PDB entry 5ANB | electron microscopy, 4.10 A resolution (low resolution: residue-level contacts below are approximate; hydrogen-bond / salt-bridge calls are withheld) | chains A and N of the 12 polymer chains in the assembly

Chain A:
Protein: 60S ribosomal protein L3
Organism: Dictyostelium discoideum
UniProtKB: P34113 (RL3_DICDI); residues 1-398 here = UniProt positions 1-398
Chain sequence (398 residues; numbered 1 to 398; the number before each row is that of its first residue):
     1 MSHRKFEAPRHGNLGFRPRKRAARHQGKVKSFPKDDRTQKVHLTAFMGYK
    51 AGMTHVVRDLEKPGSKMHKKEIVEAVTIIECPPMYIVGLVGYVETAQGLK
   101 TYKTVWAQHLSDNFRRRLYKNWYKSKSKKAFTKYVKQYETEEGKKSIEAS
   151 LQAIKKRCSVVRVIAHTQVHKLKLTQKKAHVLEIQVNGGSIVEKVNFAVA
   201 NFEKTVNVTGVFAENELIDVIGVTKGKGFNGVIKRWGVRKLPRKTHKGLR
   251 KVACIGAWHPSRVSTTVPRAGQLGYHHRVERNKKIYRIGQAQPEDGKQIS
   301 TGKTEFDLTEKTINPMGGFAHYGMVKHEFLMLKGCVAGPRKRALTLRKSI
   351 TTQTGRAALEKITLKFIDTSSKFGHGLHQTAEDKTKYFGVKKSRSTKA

Chain N:
Molecule: 26S ribosomal RNA
Organism: Dictyostelium discoideum
Sequence (3741 nucleotides; row label = number of the first residue in the row):
     1 UCCGCCUCACCUUUGUAAGAUUACCCGCUGAACUUAAGCAUAUCAGUAAG
    51 CGGAGGAAAAGAAACUAACUAGGAUUCCGUCAGUAACGGCGAGUGAAGAC
   101 GGAAUAGCCCAAGGUUCAAACCUGGAUCUCUUCGAGGUUAGGUGAUGUGA
   151 CCUAUGGACUGAUGGAGCCCGCUGUUGUGACUGCUAAUUCCGUUUGGAAU
   201 UUCGAGUCGUAGAAGGUGAUAACCCUGUUCGCAGUAUCACAACAGUUGGA
   251 CUUUGCCAUUAGCUCCACGAGUAGGAAUGUCUGAAAUUGCAUUCUGAAUG
   301 GGUGAUAAGAUUCAUCCAAGGCUAAAUAUAUGUUAGGAGAUCGAUAGCAU
   351 ACAAGUACCGUGAGGGAAAGGUGAAAAGAACUUUGAAAAAAGGUUUAAAA
   401 GUAUUUGACACCGUUUAUGUGGAAGCGUUUACUUGGACCCCGAUUAAUGA
   451 CGUCGGUUUAGCUCUAAUUCUUAGGUGGCCAAAGUAGAGUGUUACGUGCU
   501 GAUCAAAAGGUAACGGACAUUUGAUUCAUUGGUUAUCGACGAGGAAGGUA
   551 CUCUAAAUCGGCCAGUUACUAACGGGUGAGAUCUGAUGUUUAUAAAAUGG
   601 GGGAUGAGGCUUAUCGGCUUGCUGGUGGCUCGCUCUCAAUAAUGGAUAUU
   651 GGGUUUCAUCAAGAGUGCAAAAUGGUGGCAAUUCACUAUUAGUGGUUAUU
   701 AAUUUUGUUUGCGUGGCUUGGCCUUGUCUACAGGUUAUCUUCGGAUGGCU
   751 UGUAGCUUUGUUGAACGCGUGGGCUUAAUGUUGUGAUUCUAGUAGCGUUA
   801 CCAUAUCGUUAGAGUGGGUUCAAUAAAUGUCCCGUCUUGAAACACGGAUC
   851 AAGGAGGCCGUUUUGUGUGCGAGUGUAAGAGUAAUUAAAACUCUGACGCG
   901 UAUUGAAAGAAAGAAUACUCCAAAAGAUCGUAACUACGGUUACCUUCUGU
   951 AAGGAGUGCCCGAAUCAUGAGAACUCUGUUUCGAAAGGAUUUGCGGUUGA
  1001 GCACCUAGAAUGGGACCCGAAAGGUUGUGAACUAUGCCUGAGGAAGGCGA
  1051 AGUCAGGGGAAACUCUGAUGGAGGCUUGUCGCAAUGCUGACGUGCAAAUC
  1101 GCUUGUCUAACUUGGGUAUAGGGGCGAAAGACUAAUCGAACAACCUAGUA
  1151 GCUGGUUCCUUCCGAAGUUUCCCUCAGGAUAGCUGGAGCAGUAUUCUAGU
  1201 UCCAUCUUGUAAAGACAAUGAUUAGCAGUUUCGGGGGCGUAAUGCUCUCA
  1251 GCUGAUUCUCAAACUCUGAACGGGUGGGUAUCAUUUUAAUUCACUUAAUU
  1301 GGAUUUUAAAAUUAAAUUGCACAUGUGCAAUGAAAAAUAGGAGCUCUUAG
  1351 UGGGCCAUUUUUGGUAAGCAGAACUGGCGAUGUGGGUUGAACCAAAUAUU
  1401 GGGAUAAGACGUCUAACAUUCACUAAUAGAUACCACAAAAGGUGUUAGUU
  1451 CAUUAAGACAGCAGGACGGUGGCCAUGGAAGUCGGUAUCCGCUAAGGAGU
  1501 GUGUAACAACUCACCUGCCAAAUGGACUAGCCCUGAAAAUGGAUGACGCU
  1551 AGCAGUGGAUGGUCGAUGCCCAAUCGUUAAAAGAAGUGAUAAUACUUUUA
  1601 ACGUGUAGGAAGGCGUGAAGGUAACGUAGAAGCUUGAAUGUGAAUUCGAG
  1651 UGGAGUUGUCUUUAGUGCAGAUCUUGAUGGUAGUAGCAAAUAUUCAAAAG
  1701 AAUUUACUUUGAAGGCCGAAGUGGGGAAGGGUUCCAUAACAAUGGAAUUC
  1751 ACUUAUGGGUGAGUCGAUCCUAAGGUUUGGGUUAACUCUCUCUAAUAAGG
  1801 UUACUAGGUCAUUGGAUCGAAAGUGAAGGUGGCUUUAACACUAGUGACUU
  1851 UAUAGGCCGAAAGGGAAGCGGGUUAAAAUUCCUGCACCAUCGAAUGGGAU
  1901 AUUAGGGUAACCGAUCGUAAUCCGGGACAUCAAUUGGCGGUCGAGGAAGA
  1951 GUUAUCUUUUCUUGUUAACAUUGUCUUGGGGUCCUCCGAAUCAGGUCAAC
  2001 UGGAGACGAGGAUUCAUCGCACAAUGGAAGAGCACAGUCCUUUGGAUUGG
  2051 GUCUCGCAUCCGCUAAAUGGUCCUUGAAAACCGGAUUAUGGUAUUUAAUC
  2101 CUAUUUGGUGUUCGUACCAAUAACCACAUCAGGUCUCCAAGGUGAAUAGC
  2151 CUCUGGUCAAAUGUAUUAAUGUAGAUAAGGGAAGUCGGCAAAACCGAUCU
  2201 GUAACUUCGGGAUAAGGAUUGGCUCUAAAGGCUGGUGGAGUGGACAUAUU
  2251 GGAGUUUGCUAUUUGUUUUUUACUUUUAGGAUGGGCAACUGUUUUGAAGG
  2301 UUUAAGAUGGGUGGUAAUUCUUUCCAAUGUGAGGGCUUGCUCGUUCUGCU
  2351 UUACGAUUAACAGCUAAUUUAGAACUGUGACGAUCACCGGGAAUCCAACU
  2401 GUUUAAUUAAAACAAAGCAUUGCGAUAAGCUUAAAAGCUUUUGACGCAAU
  2451 GUGAUUUCUGCCCAGUGCUCUGAAUGUCAAAGUGAAGAGAUUCAACCUAG
  2501 CACGGGUAAACGGCGGGAGUAACUAUGACUCUCUUAAGGUAGCCAAAUGC
  2551 CUCGUCAUCUAAUUAGUGACGCGCAUGAAUGGAUCAAUGAGAUUCCCACU
  2601 GUCCCUAACUACUAUACAGCGAAACCACUGCAAGGGGAACGGGCCUUGCA
  2651 AAAACAGCGGGGAAAGAAGACCCUGUUGAGCUUGACUCUAGUCUGAUAUU
  2701 GCAUAGUGACCUAAAAGGUGUAGAAUAGGUGGGAGGGGCAACCCGACGGU
  2751 GAAAUACCACCCCUUUUGGCGUUACUUUGCUAACUUGGAAUAACAGUACC
  2801 UCAUAAUUCAUUUUAUGAUGGUUUUGGUGAAUAAGCGGAUCAACCACGGG
  2851 UGAAAUCUGUGCAAAUUGGGCAACUGAUUUGUAUAGCAAAGUAGUCCCUC
  2901 UGGUCCCGUAUUAUGUCGACCAAGAACAGUUUCAGGUGGGGAGUUUGGCU
  2951 GGGGCGGCACAUUUGUUAAAAGAUAACGCAAGUGUCCAAAGGCAGGCUCA
  3001 GUGAGAACAGAAAUCUCACGUAGAGUAAAAGGGCAAAAGCCUGCUUGAUU
  3051 CUGAUUUUCAGUACUAAUCGGAACUGGGAAACCAGGGCCUAUCGAUCCUU
  3101 UAUGUGCUUAAAUCUUAACCCUAGAGGUGUCAGAAAAGUUACCACAGGGA
  3151 UAACUGGCUUGUGGCAGCCAAGCGCUCAUAGCGACGCUGCUUUUUGAUCC
  3201 UUCGAUGUCGGCUCUUCUUAUCAUUGUGAAGCAGAAUUCACAAAGUGUUG
  3251 GAUUGUUCACCCACUAACAAGGAACGUGAGCUGGGUUUAGACCGUCGUGA
  3301 GACAGGUUAGUUUUACCCUACUGUUGUCAAUUGUUUGCGUAAUAGUAGCA
  3351 UGAUUUAGUACGAGAGGAACUGUCAUGCCGGAUCACUGGUCUGUAGGUUU
  3401 AUUUGACAAAAUAGUGACCUGCCGCUACCAUCCGUUGGAUAAUGGCUGAA
  3451 CGCCUCUAAGUCAGAAUCCAUUCUAGAAACGCAAACCAAAUGCUUUAGAG
  3501 UGUGAAUGUUGUAGGUAACAUUAGGUUGUUGGUGGGGGACCACUUUCAAC
  3551 UUUAAACCAUAUGAUUAAUCGCUGUUACACUGCAGUUUCCUUCCGGUUAU
  3601 UGUGGUGGGUGGCUAAAUUCUAAUUUAUAUCCUCGUUCCGCUCAACUCUU
  3651 CGAUUGUAGACGACUAUCAAAUGAACUAGGUGCUGUAAGCUUCCGAGUAG
  3701 CGUUCAGUUACGAGGGGUUGAGGCUUUUCCAUUAGUUCUUU
Not modelled in the structure: 1-1220, 1271-1355, 1603-2391, 2701-2924, 3481-3741
Differences from the reference sequence: conflict C3119 (G in FR733594.)

How chain A and chain N interact:
Contacting residue pairs (226; chain A residue first):
  Met1(A) with G3211(N); G3272(N); A3273(N); G3276(N); U3277(N)
  Ser2(A) with G3271(N); G3272(N)
  His3(A) with C3214(N); U3215(N); U3216(N); G3276(N)
  Arg4(A) with G3211(N); C3212(N); U3213(N); U3277(N)
  Lys5(A) with G3250(N)
  Phe6(A) with U3248(N); U3249(N); G3271(N)
  Glu7(A) with U3248(N); C3378(N); C3379(N)
  Ala8(A) with U3215(N)
  Pro9(A) with G3247(N); A3347(N)
  Arg10(A) with U3215(N)
  His11(A) with C3214(N); U3215(N); G3380(N)
  Gly12(A) with A3347(N); G3380(N); G3381(N)
  Asn13(A) with A3347(N); G3380(N); G3381(N)
  Leu14(A) with G3345(N); U3346(N)
  Gly15(A) with G3345(N); U3346(N); C3473(N); U3474(N)
  Phe16(A) with G3381(N); C3473(N)
  Arg17(A) with G3323(N); G3345(N)
  Pro18(A) with G3323(N); U3474(N); A3475(N)
  Arg19(A) with G3323(N); G3381(N)
  Lys20(A) with G3323(N); U3324(N); A3475(N); G3476(N)
  Arg21(A) with U3324(N); U3325(N)
  Ala22(A) with A3475(N)
  Arg24(A) with C3338(N); G3339(N)
  Lys28(A) with G3339(N); U3340(N)
  Val29(A) with C3473(N)
  Lys30(A) with U3340(N); G3476(N)
  Ser31(A) with U3472(N); C3473(N)
  Lys50(A) with U3383(N); C3384(N)
  Met53(A) with U3383(N); C3384(N); A3385(N)
  Thr54(A) with A3385(N)
  His55(A) with A3385(N)
  Lys62(A) with C3374(N); A3375(N)
  Pro63(A) with U3373(N)
  Gly64(A) with C3374(N)
  Ser65(A) with C3374(N); A3375(N)
  Glu74(A) with U3431(N); C3432(N)
  Ala75(A) with A3385(N)
  Tyr92(A) with G3339(N)
  Gly98(A) with A3341(N)
  Leu99(A) with U3340(N); A3341(N)
  Lys100(A) with U3340(N); C3480(N)
  Arg117(A) with G3337(N)
  Lys133(A) with U3334(N)
  Tyr134(A) with U3336(N); G3337(N)
  Arg162(A) with G3339(N); U3340(N)
  Lys178(A) with C3338(N)
  Val181(A) with C3338(N)
  Leu182(A) with G3339(N)
  Glu183(A) with C3338(N); G3339(N)
  Thr224(A) with A3382(N); U3383(N)
  Lys225(A) with U3383(N); C3384(N); C3425(N); U3426(N)
  Lys227(A) with U3426(N)
  Phe229(A) with G3323(N)
  Lys234(A) with A2607(N); A2608(N); U3426(N)
  Arg235(A) with U3322(N); G3323(N)
  Val238(A) with U2606(N); C3214(N)
  Arg239(A) with U2606(N); U3213(N); C3214(N)
  Lys240(A) with U2606(N)
  Pro242(A) with U2602(N); C2604(N)
  Arg243(A) with U2602(N); C2603(N)
  Lys244(A) with U2602(N)
  Thr245(A) with U3282(N)
  His246(A) with C3281(N)
  Lys247(A) with C3281(N); U3282(N); U3313(N); U3314(N)
  Leu249(A) with C2658(N); G2659(N)
  Lys251(A) with G2659(N)
  Val252(A) with G2659(N); U3213(N)
  Ala253(A) with G2659(N); G2660(N); U3213(N); G3280(N)
  Cys254(A) with G2660(N); U3213(N); C3214(N); G3276(N); U3277(N)
  Ile255(A) with C2658(N); G2659(N); G2660(N)
  Gly256(A) with G3276(N)
  Ala257(A) with G2660(N); G3276(N); U3277(N)
  Trp258(A) with G2660(N); G2661(N); G2662(N); A2663(N); A3274(N); G3276(N)
  His259(A) with U1540(N); U3216(N); G3272(N); A3273(N)
  Pro260(A) with U1540(N); A2633(N)
  Ser261(A) with G2660(N); G2661(N)
  Arg262(A) with U1540(N); A2632(N); A2633(N); G2660(N); A3320(N)
  Val263(A) with G2660(N); A3320(N); C3321(N)
  Ser264(A) with U3215(N); C3321(N)
  Thr265(A) with C3321(N); U3322(N)
  Thr266(A) with U3215(N); U3216(N)
  Arg269(A) with G2657(N); C2658(N); A3320(N); C3321(N); U3322(N)
  Ala270(A) with G2657(N); U3322(N)
  Gly271(A) with U3322(N); G3323(N)
  Gln272(A) with G3323(N); U3324(N)
  His277(A) with U3474(N); A3475(N)
  Arg278(A) with G3381(N); A3382(N); U3474(N)
  Val279(A) with C3473(N)
  Glu280(A) with G3381(N); C3432(N); C3433(N)
  Arg281(A) with C3433(N); G3434(N); U3435(N); U3472(N)
  Asn282(A) with G3434(N)
  Lys283(A) with C3432(N); C3433(N)
  Tyr322(A) with C3423(N); G3424(N)
  Lys333(A) with C3432(N); C3433(N)
  Gly334(A) with C3432(N)
  Cys335(A) with A3382(N); U3383(N); C3432(N)
  Val336(A) with A3382(N); U3383(N)
  Ala337(A) with A3382(N)
  Gly338(A) with U3383(N)
  Arg340(A) with C3384(N); A3385(N); G3424(N)
  Thr351(A) with U3435(N); U3436(N)
  Gln353(A) with U3435(N)
  Lys372(A) with C3422(N)
  Phe373(A) with G3393(N); C3422(N)
Other interface residues (no listed pair), chain A (119 interface residues in all): Ala23, Lys34, Gln97, Thr101, Lys136, Asp219, Ile233, Trp236, Leu241, Gly248, Pro268, His276, Pro339, Ile350, Arg356
Other interface residues (no listed pair), chain N (89 interface residues in all): G2601, C2605, G3210, U3335, C3386, G3421, U3471

In short:
119 residues of chain A face 89 of chain N across their interface.
Here chain A is 60S ribosomal protein L3 and chain N is 26S ribosomal RNA, both from Dictyostelium discoideum.
Entry 5ANB (Mechanism of eIF6 release from the nascent 60S ribosomal subunit) was determined by electron
microscopy, deposited together with 6QKL, 5AN9 and 5ANC.
